Entry 7UIL (electron microscopy, 4.30 A resolution (low resolution: residue-level contacts below are approximate; hydrogen-bond / salt-bridge calls are withheld)); this record covers chains b and n of the 13 polymer chains in the assembly.

# Chain b
Name: Mediator of RNA polymerase II transcription subunit 2
Source organism: Saccharomyces cerevisiae
Reference sequence: Q12124 (MED2_YEAST); residue numbers follow UniProt; this construct covers 1-431
Sequence (431 residues; each row starts with the number of its first residue):
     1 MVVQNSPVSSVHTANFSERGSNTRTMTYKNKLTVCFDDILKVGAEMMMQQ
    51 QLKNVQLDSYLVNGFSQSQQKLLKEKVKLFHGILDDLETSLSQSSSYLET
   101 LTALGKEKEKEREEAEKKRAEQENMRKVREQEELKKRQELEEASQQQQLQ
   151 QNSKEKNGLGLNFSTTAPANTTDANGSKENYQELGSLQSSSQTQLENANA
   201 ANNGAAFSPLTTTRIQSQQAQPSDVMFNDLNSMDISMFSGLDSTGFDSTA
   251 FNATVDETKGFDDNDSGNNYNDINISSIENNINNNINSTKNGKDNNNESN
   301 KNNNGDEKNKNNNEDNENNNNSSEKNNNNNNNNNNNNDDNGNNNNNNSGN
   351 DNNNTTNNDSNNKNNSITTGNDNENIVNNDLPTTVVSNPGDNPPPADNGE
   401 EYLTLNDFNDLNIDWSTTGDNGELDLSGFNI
Not modelled in the structure: 1-27, 52-63, 105-431
UniProt features mapped onto this chain:
  - modified residue (Phosphoserine): Ser6, Ser208
  - mutagenesis: Ser208 (S208A: Reduces expression of several genes from the endogenous 2-micron plasmid and augments expression of numerous iron-response genes)

# Chain n
Name: Mediator of RNA polymerase II transcription subunit 14
Source organism: Saccharomyces cerevisiae
Reference sequence: P19263 (MED14_YEAST); residues 1-1082 here = UniProt positions 1-1082
Sequence (1082 residues; row label = number of the first residue in the row):
     1 MTTTIGSPQMLANEERLSNEMHALKNRSEQNGQEQQGPVKNTQLHGPSAT
    51 DPETTATQKESLEMVPKDTSAATMTSAPPPALPHVEINQVSLALVIRNLT
   101 VFTMKELAQYMKTNVHTQANEPNSAKKIRFLQLIIFLRTQFLKLYVLVKW
   151 TRTIKQNNFHVLIDLLNWFRTTNMNVNNCIWALKSSLNSMTNAKLPNVDL
   201 VTALEVLSLGRPNLPTHNFKLSGVSNSMDMVDGMAKVPIGLILQRLKDLN
   251 LTVSIKIALMNIPKPLNSYHIKNGRIYFTVPNEFEIQLSTVNRQSPLFFV
   301 DLKLLFNTEAEQTVSAVTEATSTNGDSENNEENSSSNGNNLPLNKPRLEK
   351 LINEILLKSNDPLLSLYNFLHKYVLTLQLYMVHREFLKLANGGKFSKSNL
   401 IHNYDSKKSTITVRYWLNGKMDSKGKITIGIQRTTESLILKWDNQSASRA
   451 KNMPVIYNNIVSNIEGILDEIMFNHARIIRSELLARDIFQEDEENSDVLL
   501 FQLPTTCVSMAPIQLKIDLLSGQFYFRNPTPLLSNYASKINRAEGPEELA
   551 RILQQLKLDKIIHVLTTMFENTGWSCSRIIKIDKPIRTQVNTGGESVVKK
   601 EDNKYAIAGNSTTNSDVSLLLQRDLFIRLPHWPLNWYLILSIISSKTSCV
   651 VEKRIGKIVSQRGKWNLKYLDNSNVMTVKLESITYQKIMILQRTILNRII
   701 NHMLIDSLNQLEIRNKICSSEMINEQKLPQYIIQGSNTNDNISIITLELE
   751 SFLEGSKALNSILESSMFLRIDYSNSQIRLYAKFKRNTMMIQCQIDKLYI
   801 HFVQEEPLAFYLEESFTNLGIIVQYLTKFRQKLMQLVVLTDVVERLHKNF
   851 ESENFKIIALQPNEISFKYLSNNDEDDKDCTIKISTNDDSIKNLTVQLSP
   901 SNPQHIIQPFLDNSKMDYHFIFSYLQFTSSLFKALKVILNERGGKFHESG
   951 SQYSTMVNIGLHNLNEYQIVYYNPQAGTKITICIELKTVLHNGRDKIQFH
  1001 IHFADVAHITTKSPAYPMMHQVRNQVFMLDTKRLGTPESVKPANASHAIR
  1051 LGNGVACDPSEIEPILMEIHNILKVDSNSSSS
Not modelled in the structure: 1-833, 1028-1048, 1075-1082
UniProt features mapped onto this chain:
  - modified residue: Thr2 (N-acetylthreonine), Ser7 (Phosphoserine), Thr1036 (Phosphothreonine)

# Chain b / chain n interface
Contacting residue pairs - 4 pairs, chain b then chain n:
  Lys78(b) - Asp1005(n)
  Lys78(b) - Val1006(n)
  His81(b) - His962(n)
  Thr89(b) - Asn958(n)
Interface residues without a listed pair, chain b (7 interface residues in all): Lys74, Gly82, Asp85, Gln93
Interface residues without a listed pair, chain n (7 interface residues in all): Leu961, Tyr972, Lys987

# Summary
The chain b/chain n interface involves 7 residues from each chain. Curated annotation (UniProt) lists one
mutagenesis site on chain b.
Chain b is Mediator of RNA polymerase II transcription subunit 2 and chain n is Mediator of RNA polymerase II
transcription subunit 14, both from Saccharomyces cerevisiae; the structure, Mediator-PIC Early (Tail A/B
Dimer), was determined by electron microscopy, deposited together with 7UI9, 7UIC, 7UIF, 7UIG, 7UIK and 7UIO.
